Entry 8E3V (X-ray diffraction, 2.00 A resolution); this record covers chains A and B of the 4 polymer chains in the assembly.

Chain A:
Protein: Nitrogenase molybdenum-iron protein alpha chain
Organism: Azotobacter vinelandii DJ
Notes: EC 1.18.6.1
Reference sequence: P07328 (NIFD_AZOVI); numbering as in UniProt (aligned over 1-492)
Amino-acid sequence (492 residues; numbered 1 to 492; the number before each row is that of its first residue):
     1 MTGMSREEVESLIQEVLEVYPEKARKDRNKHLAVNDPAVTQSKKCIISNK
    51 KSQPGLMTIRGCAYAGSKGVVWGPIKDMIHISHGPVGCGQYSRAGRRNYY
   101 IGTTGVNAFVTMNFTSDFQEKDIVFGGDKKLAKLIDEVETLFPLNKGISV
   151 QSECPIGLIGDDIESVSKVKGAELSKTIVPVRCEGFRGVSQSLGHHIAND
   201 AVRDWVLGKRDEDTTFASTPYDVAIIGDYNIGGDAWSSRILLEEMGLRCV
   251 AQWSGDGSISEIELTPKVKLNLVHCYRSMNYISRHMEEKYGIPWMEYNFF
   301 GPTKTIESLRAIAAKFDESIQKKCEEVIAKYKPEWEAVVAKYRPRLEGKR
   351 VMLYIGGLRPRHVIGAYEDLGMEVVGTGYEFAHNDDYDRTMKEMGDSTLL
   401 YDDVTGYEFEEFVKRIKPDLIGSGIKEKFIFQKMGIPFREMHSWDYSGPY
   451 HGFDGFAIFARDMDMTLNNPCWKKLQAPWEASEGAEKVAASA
Disordered / not traced: 1-3, 37-41, 481-492
Bound ions: fe(8)-S(7) cluster Fe: C62, C88, C154 (shared with C70(B), C95(B), C153(B) of chain B); Fe ion near C275 (its only coordinating residue here)
Ligand contacts:
  - fe(8)-S(7) cluster (CLF): C62, Y64, P85, G87, C88, Y91, E153, C154, G185
  - 3-hydroxy-3-carboxy-adipic acid (HCA): A65, G95, R96, Q191, G424, I425, K426, E440, H442
  - ICS (iron-sulfur-molybdenum cluster with interstitial carbon): V70, R96, H195, Y229, I231, C275, R277, S278, I355, G356, G357, L358, R359, P360, F381, M441, H442
UniProt features mapped onto this chain:
  - binding site ([8Fe-7S] cluster): C62, C88, C154
  - binding site ([7Fe-Mo-9S-C-homocitryl] cluster): C275, H442
  - mutagenesis: H195 (H195Q: No nitrogenase activity)

Chain B:
Protein: Nitrogenase molybdenum-iron protein beta chain
Organism: Azotobacter vinelandii DJ
Notes: EC 1.18.6.1
Reference sequence: C1DGZ8 (C1DGZ8_AZOVD); residue numbers follow UniProt; this construct covers 1-523
Amino-acid sequence (523 residues; row label = number of the first residue in the row):
     1 MSQQVDKIKASYPLFLDQDYKDMLAKKRDGFEEKYPQDKIDEVFQWTTTK
    51 EYQELNFQREALTVNPAKACQPLGAVLCALGFEKTMPYVHGSQGCVAYFR
   101 SYFNRHFREPVSCVSDSMTEDAAVFGGQQNMKDGLQNCKATYKPDMIAVS
   151 TTCMAEVIGDDLNAFINNSKKEGFIPDEFPVPFAHTPAFVGSHVTGWDNM
   201 FEGIARYFTLKSMDDKVVGSNKKINIVPGFETYLGNFRVIKRMLSEMGVG
   251 YSLLSDPEEVLDTPADGQFRMYAGGTTQEEMKDAPNALNTVLLQPWHLEK
   301 TKKFVEGTWKHEVPKLNIPMGLDWTDEFLMKVSEISGQPIPASLTKERGR
   351 LVDMMTDSHTWLHGKRFALWGDPDFVMGLVKFLLELGCEPVHILCHNGNK
   401 RWKKAVDAILAASPYGKNATVYIGKDLWHLRSLVFTDKPDFMIGNSYGKF
   451 IQRDTLHKGKEFEVPLIRIGFPIFDRHHLHRSTTLGYEGAMQILTTLVNS
   501 ILERLDEETRGMQATDYNHDLVR
Disordered / not traced: 1
Construct notes: engineered mutation A188 (Ser in C1DGZ8)
Bound ions: fe(8)-S(7) cluster Fe: C70, C95, C153 (shared with C62(A), C88(A), C154(A) of chain A); Fe ion site 1: R108, E109 (shared with 2 residues of chain D); Fe ion site 2: D353, D357 (shared with 2 residues of chain D)
Ligand contacts: fe(8)-S(7) cluster (CLF): C70, P72, S92, G94, C95, Y98, F99, T152, C153, A188
Reported in the primary citation:
  - mutagenesis - S188A: decreased growth
  - mutagenesis - S188A (3.9 h): unchanged growth in response to 100% Fe
  - mutagenesis - S188A: unchanged expression in response to 100% Fe
  - mutagenesis - S188A: increased expression in response to 1% Fe
  - mutagenesis - S188A (<50% of wt): decreased catalytic activity on 1% Fe
  - mutagenesis - S188A: decreased catalytic activity on oxidized

How chain A and chain B interact:
Pairs across the interface (205):
  V19(A) with A140(B); K143(B)
  Y20(A) with T141(B)
  P21(A) with Q136(B); N137(B); A140(B)
  K23(A) with D133(B), salt bridge
  A24(A) with N137(B)
  S52(A) with Q93(B), hydrogen bond; S117(B)
  P54(A) with S115(B); D116(B); N130(B); D133(B); G134(B); N137(B), hydrogen bond (backbone-side chain)
  G55(A) with V114(B); S115(B), hydrogen bond (backbone-backbone); G134(B); C138(B); Y142(B)
  L56(A) with N137(B); T141(B); Y142(B), hydrogen bond (backbone-side chain)
  M57(A) with M86(B), hydrophobic; R100(B), hydrogen bond; C113(B); V114(B), hydrophobic; Y142(B)
  T58(A) with Q93(B); R100(B)
  R60(A) with Q93(B); A97(B)
  G61(A) with Q93(B), hydrogen bond (backbone-side chain); G94(B)
  C62(A) with G94(B)
  Y64(A) with Y98(B)
  A65(A) with Y98(B)
  K76(A) with E32(B), salt bridge
  P85(A) with C153(B), hydrophobic; A188(B), hydrophobic
  V86(A) with P66(B), hydrophobic; K68(B); A69(B); C70(B)
  G87(A) with C70(B)
  Q90(A) with P66(B), hydrogen bond (side chain-backbone); K68(B), hydrogen bond (side chain-backbone); Y102(B); Y447(B), hydrogen bond (backbone-side chain)
  Y91(A) with A69(B); C70(B), hydrogen bond; L73(B); Y98(B), hydrophobic; F99(B), hydrophobic; Y102(B), hydrophobic; R105(B)
  S92(A) with Y98(B)
  R93(A) with N65(B), hydrogen bond; Y447(B); F450(B)
  G95(A) with R105(B), hydrogen bond (backbone-side chain)
  Y99(A) with S11(B)
  T103(A) with I40(B)
  T104(A) with R453(B)
  V106(A) with I40(B); V43(B), hydrophobic; F44(B), hydrophobic
  N107(A) with K34(B); I40(B)
  T111(A) with R453(B)
  M112(A) with V64(B), hydrophobic; N65(B); W428(B), hydrophobic
  N113(A) with T63(B); V64(B); N65(B), hydrogen bond (backbone-backbone); P66(B)
  F114(A) with T63(B)
  T115(A) with T63(B), hydrogen bond (backbone-backbone)
  D117(A) with T63(B); K68(B), salt bridge
  F118(A) with F189(B)
  Q119(A) with K68(B); F189(B)
  E120(A) with F189(B), hydrogen bond (backbone-backbone); V190(B)
  I123(A) with V157(B), hydrophobic; F189(B), hydrophobic
  K130(A) with A61(B)
  K133(A) with E60(B), salt bridge; A61(B)
  L134(A) with A61(B); L62(B), hydrophobic
  E137(A) with R59(B); E60(B), hydrogen bond (side chain-backbone); A61(B), hydrogen bond (side chain-backbone); L62(B), hydrogen bond (side chain-backbone)
  V138(A) with L62(B), hydrophobic
  T140(A) with W46(B)
  L141(A) with Y52(B), hydrogen bond (backbone-side chain); N56(B); R59(B)
  F142(A) with Y52(B); W428(B), hydrophobic
  P143(A) with W46(B)
  L144(A) with Y35(B); V43(B), hydrophobic
  K146(A) with E32(B); E33(B), hydrogen bond (side chain-backbone); Y35(B)
  C154(A) with S92(B), hydrogen bond; C153(B), hydrophobic; M154(B), hydrophobic
  P155(A) with C153(B), hydrophobic
  L158(A) with A123(B), hydrophobic; M154(B), hydrophobic; V157(B), hydrophobic; I158(B), hydrophobic
  I159(A) with V157(B), hydrophobic
  F186(A) with T119(B); E120(B), hydrogen bond (backbone-backbone); M154(B), hydrophobic
  R187(A) with E120(B), salt bridge
  V189(A) with Q93(B), hydrogen bond (backbone-side chain)
  R210(A) with E33(B), salt bridge
  G232(A) with S11(B); F15(B)
  G233(A) with F15(B)
  W236(A) with F15(B), hydrophobic; Y20(B); M23(B); L24(B)
  S237(A) with F15(B); Y20(B), hydrogen bond
  R239(A) with M23(B); K27(B); F31(B)
  I240(A) with D19(B); Y20(B); M23(B), hydrogen bond (backbone-side chain)
  E243(A) with M23(B)
  R248(A) with F31(B)
  C249(A) with F31(B)
  V250(A) with F31(B)
  Q252(A) with K27(B)
  D256(A) with K27(B), salt bridge
  S258(A) with F31(B); E32(B)
  S260(A) with F31(B), hydrogen bond (side chain-backbone); E32(B), hydrogen bond (side chain-backbone); E33(B)
  E261(A) with K27(B), salt bridge; F31(B); E32(B)
  K330(A) with S2(B)
  E334(A) with S2(B), hydrogen bond; Q3(B), hydrogen bond (side chain-backbone)
  A337(A) with V5(B)
  V338(A) with V5(B)
  K341(A) with V5(B)
  Y342(A) with I8(B)
  G406(A) with Y142(B), hydrogen bond (backbone-side chain)
  Y407(A) with T141(B); Y142(B), hydrogen bond (backbone-side chain)
  E410(A) with F269(B)
  I425(A) with S101(B); N104(B)
  K426(A) with A97(B); R100(B); S101(B); N104(B)
  F429(A) with N104(B); R108(B); E109(B); P110(B)
  I430(A) with P110(B); F269(B), hydrophobic
  K433(A) with E109(B), salt bridge; P110(B); T263(B), hydrogen bond (side chain-backbone); A265(B); D266(B); G267(B), hydrogen bond (backbone-backbone); Q268(B), hydrogen bond (backbone-backbone)
  M434(A) with G267(B); F269(B)
  G448(A) with A10(B); S11(B), hydrogen bond (backbone-backbone)
  P449(A) with S11(B); L14(B), hydrophobic; F15(B), hydrophobic
  D454(A) with S2(B), hydrogen bond (side chain-backbone); Q3(B), hydrogen bond (backbone-side chain); L14(B); Y20(B), hydrogen bond
  A457(A) with I8(B)
  I458(A) with Q3(B); I8(B), hydrophobic; K9(B); A10(B), hydrophobic
  R461(A) with I8(B)
  L475(A) with A265(B); D266(B); G267(B)
Also at the interface, not in a pair above, chain A (113 interface residues in all): Q53, I59, D77, I81, C88, R97, I101, G105, S116, G188, S190, F216, L264, Y331, T405, Q432, G435
Also at the interface, not in a pair above, chain B (97 interface residues in all): K39, L55, Q58, A67, S112, P264, M271, H396, L427, D454

In short:
113 residues of chain A face 97 of chain B across their interface; the contacts include 38 hydrogen bonds and
9 salt bridges. Among the polar pairs are K23(A)-D133(B), K76(A)-E32(B) and D117(A)-K68(B). From the paper:
S188A of chain B reduces growth; S188A of chain B increases expression in response to 1% Fe.
Chain A is Nitrogenase molybdenum-iron protein alpha chain and chain B is Nitrogenase molybdenum-iron protein
beta chain, both from Azotobacter vinelandii DJ; the structure, Cobalt-reconstituted nitrogenase MoFeP mutant
S188A from Azotobacter vinelandii after IDS oxidation, was determined by X-ray diffraction, deposited together
with 8E3T and 8E3U.
